1WVV - chain A; structure by X-ray diffraction, 2.00 A resolution.

== Chain A ==
Protein: chitinase C
From: Streptomyces griseus
Notes: EC 3.2.1.14
Sequence (265 residues; row label = number of the first residue in the row):
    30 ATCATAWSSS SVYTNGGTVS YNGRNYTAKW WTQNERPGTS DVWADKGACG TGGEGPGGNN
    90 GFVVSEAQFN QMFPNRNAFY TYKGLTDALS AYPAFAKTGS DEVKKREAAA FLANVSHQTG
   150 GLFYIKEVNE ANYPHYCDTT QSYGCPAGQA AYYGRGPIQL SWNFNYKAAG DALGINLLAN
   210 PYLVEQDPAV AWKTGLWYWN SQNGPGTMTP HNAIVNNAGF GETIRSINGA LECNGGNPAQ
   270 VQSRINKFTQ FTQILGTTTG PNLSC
Unresolved in the structure: 30-85
Disulfides: Cys166-Cys174, Cys262-Cys294
Construct notes: engineered mutation Gln147 (Glu in 2662299)

== Summary ==
Chain A is chitinase C (Streptomyces griseus); the structure, Crystal structure of chitinase C mutant E147Q,
was determined by X-ray diffraction (same publication as 2DBT and 1WVU).
